PDB entry 4CMH | X-ray diffraction, 1.53 A resolution | chains B and C of the 3 polymer chains in the assembly

== Chain B ==
Molecule: Heavy chain of sar650984-fab fragment
From: Mus musculus
Notes: antibody fragment or engineered binder
Chain sequence (234 residues; each row starts with the number of its first residue):
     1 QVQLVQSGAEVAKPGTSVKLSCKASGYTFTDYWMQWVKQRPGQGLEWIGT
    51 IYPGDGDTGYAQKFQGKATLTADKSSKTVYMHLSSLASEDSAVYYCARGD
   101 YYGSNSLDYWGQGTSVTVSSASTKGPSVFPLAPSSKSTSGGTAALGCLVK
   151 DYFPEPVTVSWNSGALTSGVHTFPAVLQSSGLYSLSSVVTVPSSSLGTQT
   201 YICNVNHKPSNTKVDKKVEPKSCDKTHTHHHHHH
Disordered / not traced: 135-140, 223-234
Disulfides: C22-C96, C147-C203

== Chain C ==
Molecule: Light chain of sar650984-fab fragment
From: Mus musculus
Notes: antibody fragment or engineered binder
Chain sequence (214 residues; each row starts with the number of its first residue):
     1 DIVMTQSHLSMSTSLGDPVSITCKASQDVSTVVAWYQQKPGQSPRRLIYS
    51 ASYRYIGVPDRFTGSGAGTDFTFTISSVQAEDLAVYYCQQHYSPPYTFGG
   101 GTKLEIKRTVAAPSVFIFPPSDEQLKSGTASVVCLLNNFYPREAKVQWKV
   151 DNALQSGNSQESVTEQDSKDSTYSLSSTLTLSKADYEKHKVYACEVTHQG
   201 LSSPVTKSFNRGEC
Disordered / not traced: 214
Disulfides: C23-C88, C134-C194

== Interface between chain B and chain C ==
Contacting residue pairs - 72 pairs, chain B then chain C:
  Q35(B) with Y96(C)
  V37(B) with F98(C), hydrophobic
  Q39(B) with Q38(C), hydrogen bond; Y87(C)
  Q43(B) with Y87(C)
  G44(B) with Y87(C)
  L45(B) with P44(C), hydrophobic; Y87(C), hydrophobic; F98(C)
  W47(B) with P95(C), hydrophobic; Y96(C); F98(C)
  A61(B) with P95(C), hydrophobic
  Y95(B) with Q38(C), hydrogen bond; Q42(C); S43(C)
  D100(B) with R46(C), salt bridge
  G103(B) with Y49(C); H91(C)
  S104(B) with V32(C); S50(C); H91(C), hydrogen bond (backbone-side chain)
  N105(B) with Y96(C), hydrogen bond
  S106(B) with Y36(C); R46(C), hydrogen bond; Y49(C); H91(C)
  L107(B) with Y36(C), hydrogen bond (backbone-side chain); R46(C)
  D108(B) with R46(C)
  W110(B) with Y36(C), hydrophobic; P44(C)
  G111(B) with S43(C), hydrogen bond (backbone-side chain)
  Q112(B) with S43(C)
  F129(B) with S121(C); E123(C); Q124(C); S127(C)
  P130(B) with S121(C); E123(C)
  L131(B) with F118(C), hydrophobic; V133(C), hydrophobic
  A132(B) with F118(C)
  T142(B) with F116(C)
  A144(B) with F116(C), hydrophobic; F118(C); L135(C), hydrophobic
  L148(B) with Q124(C); S131(C)
  K150(B) with Q124(C); T129(C); S131(C)
  H171(B) with N137(C); N138(C), hydrogen bond; S174(C), hydrogen bond
  F173(B) with L135(C), hydrophobic; S162(C); T164(C); S174(C); L175(C); S176(C)
  P174(B) with S162(C), hydrogen bond (backbone-side chain); V163(C)
  V176(B) with Q160(C); E161(C); S162(C)
  L177(B) with Q160(C)
  Q178(B) with Q160(C), hydrogen bond
  V188(B) with L135(C), hydrophobic
  T190(B) with N137(C)
  K216(B) with E123(C), salt bridge
  K221(B) with D122(C), salt bridge
Other interface residues (no listed pair), chain B (43 interface residues in all): E46, G113, A143, L145, T172, S186
Other interface residues (no listed pair), chain C (39 interface residues in all): A34, Q89, P94, T180

== Summary ==
Chain B and chain C form an interface of 43 and 39 residues respectively, with 11 hydrogen bonds and 3 salt
bridges. Among the polar pairs are D100(B)-R46(C), K216(B)-E123(C) and K221(B)-D122(C).
Chain B is Heavy chain of sar650984-fab fragment and chain C is Light chain of sar650984-fab fragment, both
from Mus musculus; the structure, Crystal structure of CD38 with a novel CD38-targeting antibody SAR650984,
was determined by X-ray diffraction.
